Entry 5V3O (X-ray diffraction, 3.20 A resolution); this record covers chains A and C.

# Chain A
Molecule: DNA damage-binding protein 1
From: Homo sapiens
Reference sequence: Q16531 (DDB1_HUMAN); numbering as in UniProt (aligned over 1-1140)
Chain sequence (1140 residues; each row starts with the number of its first residue):
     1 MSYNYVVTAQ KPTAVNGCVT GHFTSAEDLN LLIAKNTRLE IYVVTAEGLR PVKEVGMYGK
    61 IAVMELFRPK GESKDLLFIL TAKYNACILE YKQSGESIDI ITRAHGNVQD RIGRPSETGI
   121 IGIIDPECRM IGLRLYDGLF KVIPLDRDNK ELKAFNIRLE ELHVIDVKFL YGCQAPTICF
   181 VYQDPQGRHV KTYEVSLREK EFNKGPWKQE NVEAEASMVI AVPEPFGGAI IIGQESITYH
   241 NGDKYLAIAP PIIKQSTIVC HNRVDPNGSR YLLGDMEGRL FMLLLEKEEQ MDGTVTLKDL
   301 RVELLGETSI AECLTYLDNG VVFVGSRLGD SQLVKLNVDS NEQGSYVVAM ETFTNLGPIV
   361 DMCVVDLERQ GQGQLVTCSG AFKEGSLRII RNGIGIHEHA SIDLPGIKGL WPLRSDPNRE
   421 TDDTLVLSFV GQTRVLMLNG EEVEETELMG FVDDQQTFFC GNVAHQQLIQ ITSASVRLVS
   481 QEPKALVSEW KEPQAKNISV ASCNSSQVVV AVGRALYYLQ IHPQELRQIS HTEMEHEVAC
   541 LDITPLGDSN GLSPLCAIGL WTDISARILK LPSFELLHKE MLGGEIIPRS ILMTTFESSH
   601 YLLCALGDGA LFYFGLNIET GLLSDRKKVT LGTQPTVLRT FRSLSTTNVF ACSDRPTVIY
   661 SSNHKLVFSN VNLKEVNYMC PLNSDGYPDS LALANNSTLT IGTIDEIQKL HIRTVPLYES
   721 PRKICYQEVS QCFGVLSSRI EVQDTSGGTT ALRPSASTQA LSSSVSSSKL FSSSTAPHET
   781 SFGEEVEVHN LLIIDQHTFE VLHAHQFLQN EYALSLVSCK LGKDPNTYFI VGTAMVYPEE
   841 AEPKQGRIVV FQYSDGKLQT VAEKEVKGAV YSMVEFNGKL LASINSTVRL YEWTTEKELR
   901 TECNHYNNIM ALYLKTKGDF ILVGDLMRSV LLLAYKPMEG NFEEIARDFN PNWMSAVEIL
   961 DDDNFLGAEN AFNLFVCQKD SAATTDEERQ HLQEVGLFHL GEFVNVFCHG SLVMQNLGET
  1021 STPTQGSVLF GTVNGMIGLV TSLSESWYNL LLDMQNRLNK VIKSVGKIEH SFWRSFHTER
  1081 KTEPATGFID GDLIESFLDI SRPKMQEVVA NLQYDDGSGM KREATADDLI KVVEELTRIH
Disordered / not traced: 1, 210, 288-295, 547-550, 745-748, 770-783, 981-986, 1015-1023, 1079-1080, 1117-1120
Disulfides: Cys-18/Cys-313
UniProt features mapped onto this chain:
  - modified residue: Ser-2 (N-acetylserine), Lys-1067 (N6-acetyllysine), Thr-1125 (Phosphothreonine)
  - cross-link: Lys-1121 (Glycyl lysine isopeptide (Lys-Gly) (interchain with G-Cter in SUMO2))
  - natural variant: Asp-184 to Gln-186 (deletion: In WHIKERS), Arg-188 (R188Q: In WHIKERS; R188W: In WHIKERS), Glu-213 (E213K: In WHIKERS), Phe-429 (F429V: In WHIKERS)
  - mutagenesis: Tyr-316 to Asn-319 (Impairs interaction with DDA1), Glu-537 (E537A: Slightly impairs interaction with CUL4A), Trp-561 (W561A: Strongly impairs interaction with CUL4A), Glu-840 to Glu-842 (Impairs interaction with AMBRA1, DTL, DET1, DCAF1, DCAF5, DCAF11 and DCAF8), Met-910 to Tyr-913 (Impairs interaction with AMBRA1, DTL and DCAF5), Trp-953 (W953A: Impairs interaction with AMBRA1, ERCC8, DCAF5 and DCAF11)

# Chain C
Molecule: Protein cereblon
From: Homo sapiens
Reference sequence: Q96SW2 (CRBN_HUMAN); numbering as in UniProt (aligned over 40-442)
Chain sequence (406 residues; row label = number of the first residue in the row):
    37 GSMEAKKPNI INFDTSLPTS HTYLGADMEE FHGRTLHDDD SCQVIPVLPQ VMMILIPGQT
    97 LPLQLFHPQE VSMVRNLIQK DRTFAVLAYS NVQEREAQFG TTAEIYAYRE EQDFGIEIVK
   157 VKAIGRQRFK VLELRTQSDG IQQAKVQILP ECVLPSTMSA VQLESLNKCQ IFPSKPVSRE
   217 DQCSYKWWQK YQKRKFHCAN LTSWPRWLYS LYDAETLMDR IKKQLREWDE NLKDDSLPSN
   277 PIDFSYRVAA CLPIDDVLRI QLLKIGSAIQ RLRCELDIMN KCTSLCCKQC QETEITTKNE
   337 IFSLSLCGPM AAYVNPHGYV HETLTVYKAC NLNLIGRPST EHSWFPGYAW TVAQCKICAS
   397 HIGWKFTATK KDMSPQKFWG LTRSALLPTI PDTEDEISPD KVILCL
Disordered / not traced: 37-46, 127-132, 211-219, 266-269, 429-442
Sequence notes: expression tag (37-39)
Bound ions: Zn2+: Cys-323, Cys-326, Cys-394
Ligand contacts: 8W7 ((3S)-3-[4-({4-[(morpholin-4-yl)methyl]phenyl}methoxy)-1-oxo-1,3-dihydro-2H-isoindol-2-yl]piperidine-2,6-dione): Phe-102, Ile-154, Val-350, Asn-351, Pro-352, His-353, Glu-377, His-378, Ser-379, Trp-380, Trp-386, Trp-400, Phe-402
UniProt features mapped onto this chain:
  - binding site (Zn(2+)): Cys-323, Cys-326, Cys-391, Cys-394
  - binding site ((S)-thalidomide): His-378, Trp-380, Trp-386
  - natural variant: Cys-391 (C391R: In MRT2)
  - mutagenesis: Tyr-384 (Y384A: Abolishes thalidomide-binding without affecting DCX protein ligase complex activity; when associated with A-386), Trp-386 (W386A: Abolishes thalidomide-binding without affecting DCX protein ligase complex activity; when associated with A-384 ...), Arg-419 to Leu-442 (Fails to rescue increased BK channel activity and decreased probability of neurotransmission in a mouse hippocampal neuron model)

# Chain A / chain C interface
Contacting residue pairs (79):
  Asn-16(A) with Glu-200(C)
  Glu-117(A) with Gln-206(C); Ile-207(C)
  Thr-118(A) with Asn-203(C); Lys-204(C)
  His-163(A) with Ile-207(C)
  Ile-165(A) with Lys-204(C); Ile-207(C), hydrophobic
  Asp-166(A) with Lys-204(C)
  Gln-183(A) with Ile-207(C); Phe-208(C)
  Arg-188(A) with Ile-207(C), hydrogen bond (side chain-backbone); Phe-208(C)
  Ala-214(A) with Pro-209(C)
  Glu-215(A) with Pro-209(C)
  Ser-217(A) with Lys-204(C)
  Val-259(A) with Ser-201(C); Leu-202(C), hydrophobic; Lys-204(C), hydrogen bond (backbone-side chain)
  Met-276(A) with Leu-202(C), hydrophobic
  Glu-312(A) with Leu-199(C); Glu-200(C), hydrogen bond (side chain-backbone); Ser-201(C), hydrogen bond
  Arg-327(A) with Leu-199(C); Glu-200(C), salt bridge
  Leu-328(A) with Leu-237(C), hydrophobic
  Pro-358(A) with Leu-237(C), hydrophobic
  Val-360(A) with Asn-236(C); Leu-237(C); Thr-238(C); Ser-239(C)
  Phe-382(A) with His-233(C); Asn-236(C)
  Arg-722(A) with Thr-238(C), hydrogen bond (side chain-backbone); Ser-239(C); Trp-240(C)
  Lys-723(A) with Ser-239(C)
  Glu-787(A) with Arg-242(C), salt bridge
  Tyr-812(A) with Pro-241(C); Trp-243(C)
  Leu-814(A) with Trp-243(C), hydrophobic
  Val-836(A) with Trp-243(C)
  Pro-838(A) with Gln-225(C)
  Ala-841(A) with Leu-247(C); Arg-256(C)
  Glu-842(A) with Leu-247(C); Arg-256(C), salt bridge
  Pro-843(A) with Trp-243(C), hydrophobic
  Tyr-871(A) with Trp-243(C)
  Met-910(A) with Leu-244(C), hydrophobic; Tyr-248(C)
  Leu-912(A) with Trp-240(C); Leu-244(C), hydrophobic
  Tyr-913(A) with Trp-240(C), hydrophobic
  Asp-925(A) with Tyr-248(C)
  Leu-926(A) with Tyr-245(C), hydrophobic; Tyr-248(C), hydrophobic
  Met-927(A) with Leu-190(C), hydrophobic; Tyr-248(C), hydrophobic; Ser-303(C); Ile-305(C), hydrophobic; Gln-306(C)
  Ser-929(A) with Gln-306(C)
  Pro-951(A) with Cys-188(C), hydrophobic; Leu-190(C); Ser-303(C); Gln-306(C)
  Asn-952(A) with Leu-190(C)
  Trp-953(A) with Pro-191(C), hydrogen bond (side chain-backbone); Ser-192(C); Thr-193(C); Tyr-248(C)
  Asn-970(A) with Ala-196(C)
  Phe-972(A) with Ala-196(C)
  Phe-1003(A) with Val-197(C), hydrophobic
  Asn-1005(A) with Leu-237(C), hydrogen bond (side chain-backbone); Thr-238(C); Ser-239(C)
  Val-1033(A) with Leu-237(C)
Other interface residues (no listed pair), chain A (51 interface residues in all): Gly-119, Met-218, Ala-834, Glu-839, Ala-869, Ser-955
Other interface residues (no listed pair), chain C (38 interface residues in all): Tyr-221, Ala-235, Arg-309

# Overview
51 residues of chain A face 38 of chain C across their interface; the contacts include 7 hydrogen bonds and 3
salt bridges. Polar contacts include Arg-327(A)/Glu-200(C), Glu-787(A)/Arg-242(C) and Glu-842(A)/Arg-256(C).
Bound to chain C: compound 8W7.
Chain A is DNA damage-binding protein 1 and chain C is Protein cereblon, both from Homo sapiens; the
structure, Cereblon in complex with DDB1 and CC-220, was determined by X-ray diffraction.
